PDB entry 3ESF | X-ray diffraction, 2.01 A resolution | chains A and B

# Chain A (and B)
Name: Iron-containing superoxide dismutase B2
From: Trypanosoma brucei
Notes: EC 1.15.1.1; chain B of this document is another copy of the same molecule, construct and numbering; everything in this record applies to it too
UniProtKB: Q2KN30 (Q2KN30_9TRYP); residues 1-197 here = UniProt positions 1-197
Sequence (197 residues; each row starts with the number of its first residue):
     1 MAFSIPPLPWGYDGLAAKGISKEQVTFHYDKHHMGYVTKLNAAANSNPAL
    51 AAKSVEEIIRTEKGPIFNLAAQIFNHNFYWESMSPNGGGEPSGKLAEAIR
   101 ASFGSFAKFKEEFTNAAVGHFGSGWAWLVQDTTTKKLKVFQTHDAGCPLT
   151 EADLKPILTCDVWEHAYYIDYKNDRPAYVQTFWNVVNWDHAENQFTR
Differences from the reference sequence: engineered mutation Thr159 (Ala in Q2KN30)
Bound ions: Fe ion: His28, His76, Asp161, His165

# How chain A and chain B interact
Residue-residue contacts (46; chain A residue first):
  Glu23(A) - Lys172(B)  salt bridge
  Phe27(A) - Lys172(B)
  Phe27(A) - Asn173(B)
  Lys31(A) - Asn173(B)
  His32(A) - Glu164(B)
  His32(A) - Tyr168(B)  hydrogen bond
  His32(A) - Asn173(B)
  Asn68(A) - Phe121(B)
  Gln72(A) - Phe121(B)
  Phe121(A) - Asn68(B)
  Phe121(A) - Gln72(B)
  Phe121(A) - Asp144(B)
  Phe121(A) - Ala145(B)  hydrophobic
  Phe121(A) - Trp163(B)  hydrophobic
  Gly122(A) - Ser123(B)
  Gly122(A) - Asp144(B)
  Gly122(A) - Trp163(B)
  Ser123(A) - Gly122(B)
  Ser123(A) - Ser123(B)  hydrogen bond
  His143(A) - His143(B)
  His143(A) - Asp144(B)  salt bridge
  Asp144(A) - Phe121(B)
  Asp144(A) - Gly122(B)
  Asp144(A) - His143(B)  salt bridge
  Ala145(A) - Phe121(B)  hydrophobic
  Trp163(A) - Phe121(B)  hydrophobic
  Trp163(A) - Gly122(B)
  Trp163(A) - Glu164(B)
  Glu164(A) - His32(B)
  Glu164(A) - Trp163(B)
  Glu164(A) - Glu164(B)  hydrogen bond (backbone-side chain)
  Glu164(A) - His165(B)  salt bridge
  His165(A) - Glu164(B)  salt bridge
  His165(A) - Tyr168(B)
  Tyr168(A) - His32(B)  hydrogen bond
  Tyr168(A) - His165(B)
  Tyr168(A) - Tyr168(B)  hydrophobic
  Tyr168(A) - Ile169(B)  hydrophobic
  Ile169(A) - Tyr168(B)  hydrophobic
  Ile169(A) - Lys172(B)
  Lys172(A) - Glu23(B)
  Lys172(A) - Phe27(B)
  Lys172(A) - Ile169(B)
  Asn173(A) - Phe27(B)
  Asn173(A) - Lys31(B)
  Asn173(A) - His32(B)
Also at the interface, not in a pair above, chain A (20 interface residues in all): Tyr36
Also at the interface, not in a pair above, chain B (20 interface residues in all): Tyr36

# Summary
Chain A and chain B each contribute 20 residues to their interface; the contacts include 4 hydrogen bonds and
5 salt bridges. Among the polar pairs are Glu23(A)-Lys172(B), His143(A)-Asp144(B) and Glu164(A)-His165(B).
His28(A), His76(A), Asp161(A) and His165(A) form the Fe ion site.
Both chains are Iron-containing superoxide dismutase B2 (Trypanosoma brucei). Entry 3ESF (Crystal Structure of
the enzyme Fe-superoxide dismutase TbSODB2 from Trypanosoma brucei) was determined by X-ray diffraction,
deposited together with 2GOJ and 2GPC.
